6BO8 - chains B and C of the 4 polymer chains in the assembly; structure by electron microscopy, 3.60 A resolution.

# Chain B (and C)
Name: Transient receptor potential cation channel subfamily V member 6
From: Homo sapiens
Notes: chain C of this document is another copy of the same molecule, construct and numbering; everything in this record applies to it too
Reference sequence: Q9H1D0 (TRPV6_HUMAN); residues 1-725 here correspond to UniProt positions 41-765 (UniProt number = residue number + 40)
Amino-acid sequence (742 residues; row label = number of the first residue in the row):
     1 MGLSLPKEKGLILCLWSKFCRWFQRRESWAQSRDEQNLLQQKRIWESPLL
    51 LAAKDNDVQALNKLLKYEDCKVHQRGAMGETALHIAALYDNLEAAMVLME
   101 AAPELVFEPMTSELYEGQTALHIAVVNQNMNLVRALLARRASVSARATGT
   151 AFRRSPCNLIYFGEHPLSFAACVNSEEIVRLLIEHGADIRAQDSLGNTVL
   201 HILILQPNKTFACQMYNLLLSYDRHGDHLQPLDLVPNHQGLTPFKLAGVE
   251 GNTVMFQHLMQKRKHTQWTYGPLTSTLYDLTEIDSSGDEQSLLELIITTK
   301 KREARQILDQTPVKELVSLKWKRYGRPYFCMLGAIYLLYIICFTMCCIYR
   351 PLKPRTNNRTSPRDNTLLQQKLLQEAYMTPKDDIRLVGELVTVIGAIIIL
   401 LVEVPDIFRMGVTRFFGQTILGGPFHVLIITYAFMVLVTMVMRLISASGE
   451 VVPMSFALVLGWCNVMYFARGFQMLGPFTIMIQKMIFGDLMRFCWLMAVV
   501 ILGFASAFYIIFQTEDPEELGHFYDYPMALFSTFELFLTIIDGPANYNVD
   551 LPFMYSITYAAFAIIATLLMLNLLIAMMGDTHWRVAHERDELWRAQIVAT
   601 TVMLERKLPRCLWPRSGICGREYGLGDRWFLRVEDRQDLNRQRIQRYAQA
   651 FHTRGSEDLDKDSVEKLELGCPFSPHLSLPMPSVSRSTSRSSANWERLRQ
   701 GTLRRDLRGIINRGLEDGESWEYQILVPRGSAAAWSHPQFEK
Unresolved in the structure: 1-27, 406-423, 639-742
Sequence notes: expression tag (726-742)
Swiss-Prot annotation at these positions:
  - region: Glu93 to Pro103 (Interaction with calmodulin), Val598 to Val602 (Interaction with S100A10), Ser691 to Ile711 (Interaction with calmodulin)
  - motif: Ile541 to Ala545 (Selectivity filter)
  - binding site (Ca(2+)): Asp542
  - modified residue: Tyr161 (Phosphotyrosine), Thr702 (Phosphothreonine)
  - glycosylation: Asn358 (N-linked (GlcNAc...) asparagine)
Reported in the primary citation:
  - mutagenesis - R470E: increased binding to 2-APB
  - mutagenesis - A566T: decreased catalytic activity

# Interface between chain B and chain C
Pairs across the interface (101; chain B residue first):
  Gln267(B) - Asn37(C)
  Gln267(B) - Leu38(C)
  Gln267(B) - Gln41(C)
  Trp268(B) - Asn37(C)  hydrogen bond
  Trp268(B) - Gln40(C)
  Trp268(B) - Gln41(C)
  Trp268(B) - Leu88(C)  hydrophobic
  Trp268(B) - Tyr89(C)
  Tyr270(B) - Gln118(C)  hydrogen bond
  Tyr270(B) - Val126(C)
  Tyr270(B) - Phe152(C)
  Gly271(B) - Val126(C)
  Gly271(B) - Asn127(C)
  Leu273(B) - Ile160(C)  hydrophobic
  Ser275(B) - Asn37(C)
  Arg323(B) - Ser28(C)  hydrogen bond
  Cys347(B) - Ile510(C)  hydrophobic
  Ile348(B) - Gln513(C)  hydrogen bond (backbone-side chain)
  Arg350(B) - Ile510(C)
  Arg350(B) - Gln513(C)  hydrogen bond
  Leu352(B) - Gln513(C)
  Asp364(B) - Asn548(C)
  Asp364(B) - Val549(C)
  Asn365(B) - Val549(C)
  Asn365(B) - Asp550(C)  hydrogen bond (backbone-backbone)
  Leu367(B) - Glu515(C)
  Leu367(B) - Asp516(C)
  Leu367(B) - Glu519(C)
  Leu368(B) - Thr514(C)
  Gln369(B) - Thr514(C)  hydrogen bond (backbone-backbone)
  Gln369(B) - Glu515(C)  hydrogen bond (side chain-backbone)
  Gln369(B) - Asp516(C)  hydrogen bond (side chain-backbone)
  Gln369(B) - Pro517(C)
  Gln370(B) - Gln513(C)
  Gln370(B) - Thr514(C)
  Val452(B) - Met554(C)  hydrophobic
  Ser455(B) - Ile511(C)
  Ser455(B) - Met554(C)
  Phe456(B) - Met554(C)  hydrophobic
  Leu458(B) - Ser506(C)
  Leu458(B) - Ala507(C)
  Leu458(B) - Ile510(C)  hydrophobic
  Val459(B) - Phe504(C)  hydrophobic
  Trp462(B) - Val499(C)
  Trp462(B) - Leu502(C)  hydrogen bond (side chain-backbone)
  Trp462(B) - Gly503(C)
  Val465(B) - Val499(C)  hydrophobic
  Met466(B) - Leu496(C)  hydrophobic
  Met474(B) - Arg492(C)  hydrogen bond (backbone-side chain)
  Leu475(B) - Arg492(C)
  Leu475(B) - Trp495(C)  hydrophobic
  Phe478(B) - Arg492(C)
  Phe478(B) - Phe493(C)  hydrophobic
  Phe478(B) - Leu496(C)  hydrophobic
  Phe478(B) - Leu573(C)  hydrophobic
  Phe478(B) - Met577(C)  hydrophobic
  Met481(B) - Leu573(C)  hydrophobic
  Ile482(B) - Leu569(C)  hydrophobic
  Ile482(B) - Leu573(C)  hydrophobic
  Met485(B) - Leu573(C)  hydrophobic
  Ile486(B) - Ile565(C)  hydrophobic
  Ile486(B) - Leu569(C)  hydrophobic
  Leu490(B) - Ile564(C)  hydrophobic
  Gly521(B) - Tyr547(C)
  His522(B) - Tyr547(C)
  Met528(B) - Tyr547(C)  hydrophobic
  Met528(B) - Leu551(C)  hydrophobic
  Phe531(B) - Ser556(C)
  Ser532(B) - Tyr547(C)
  Phe534(B) - Ala563(C)  hydrophobic
  Phe534(B) - Ile564(C)  hydrophobic
  Glu535(B) - Tyr559(C)
  Leu538(B) - Ala563(C)
  Leu538(B) - Leu568(C)  hydrophobic
  Thr539(B) - Thr539(C)
  Ile540(B) - Asp542(C)
  Ile540(B) - Tyr559(C)
  Ile541(B) - Asp542(C)
  Ile541(B) - Tyr547(C)
  Asp542(B) - Asp542(C)  hydrogen bond (backbone-side chain)
  Leu574(B) - Leu568(C)  hydrophobic
  Ile575(B) - Asn572(C)
  Met578(B) - Leu569(C)  hydrophobic
  His582(B) - Ala576(C)
  His582(B) - Met577(C)
  Ile618(B) - Leu38(C)  hydrophobic
  Glu622(B) - Lys42(C)
  Tyr623(B) - Glu35(C)
  Tyr623(B) - Leu38(C)  hydrophobic
  Tyr623(B) - Leu39(C)
  Tyr623(B) - Lys42(C)
  Arg632(B) - Asp34(C)  salt bridge
  Arg632(B) - Asn37(C)
  Glu634(B) - Arg33(C)
  Glu634(B) - Leu159(C)
  Asp635(B) - Leu159(C)
  Arg636(B) - Leu159(C)
  Arg636(B) - Ile160(C)
  Arg636(B) - Gln206(C)  hydrogen bond
  Arg636(B) - Pro207(C)
  Arg636(B) - Asn208(C)
Also at the interface, not in a pair above, chain B (67 interface residues in all): Thr269, Pro272, Tyr324, Lys371, Val451, Cys463, Tyr524, Trp583, Gly624, Leu625, Asp638
Also at the interface, not in a pair above, chain C (67 interface residues in all): Trp29, Phe162, Tyr509, Tyr526, Gly543, Tyr555, Ala560, Met570, Asp580

# Overview
The chain B/chain C interface involves 67 residues from each chain, with 13 hydrogen bonds and 1 salt bridge.
Among the polar pairs are Arg632(B)-Asp34(C), Trp268(B)-Asn37(C) and Tyr270(B)-Gln118(C). UniProt lists
Ca2+-binding residue Asp542(B) on chain B. The paper reports that R470E of chain B increases binding to 2-APB;
A566T of chain B reduces catalytic activity.
Chain B and chain C are both Transient receptor potential cation channel subfamily V member 6 (Homo sapiens);
the structure, Cryo-EM structure of human TRPV6 in nanodiscs, was determined by electron microscopy, deposited
together with 6BO9, 6BOA and 6BOB.
